PDB entry 6Q2S | electron microscopy, 3.80 A resolution | chains A and B of the 6 polymer chains in the assembly

[Chain A (and B)]
Molecule: Ubiquitin-like protein SMT3, Artemin
Organism: Saccharomyces cerevisiae
Notes: chain B of this document is another copy of the same molecule, construct and numbering; everything in this record applies to it too
Reference sequence: chimeric construct of Q12306, Q5T4W7: residues 9-106 from Q12306 (SMT3_YEAST) positions 1-98 (UniProt number = residue number - 8); residues 108-220 from Q5T4W7 positions 108-220 (same numbers)
Amino-acid sequence (235 residues; row label = number of the first residue in the row; numbers below 1 keep their minus sign (Met-14 is residue -14)):
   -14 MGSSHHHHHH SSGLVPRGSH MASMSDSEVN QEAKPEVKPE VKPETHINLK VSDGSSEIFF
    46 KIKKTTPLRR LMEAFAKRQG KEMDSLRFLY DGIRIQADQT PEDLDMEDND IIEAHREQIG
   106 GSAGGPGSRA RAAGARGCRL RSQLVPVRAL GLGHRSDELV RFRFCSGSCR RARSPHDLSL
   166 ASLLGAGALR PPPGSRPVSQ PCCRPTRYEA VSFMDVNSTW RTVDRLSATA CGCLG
Not modelled in the structure: -14 to 121, 220
Construct notes: initiating methionine (-14); expression tag (-13 to 8); linker (107)
Cystine bridges: Cys123-Cys188, Cys150-Cys216, Cys154-Cys218
Curated features (UniProtKB/Swiss-Prot):
  - modified residue: Ser10 (N-acetylserine), Ser12 (Phosphoserine)
  - cross-link: Gly106 (Glycyl lysine isopeptide (Gly-Lys) (interchain with K-? in acceptor proteins))
  - glycosylation: Asn202 (N-linked (GlcNAc...) asparagine)

[How chain A and chain B interact]
Disulfides between the chains: Cys187(A)-Cys187(B)
Contacting residue pairs - 54 pairs, chain A then chain B:
  Gln128(A) - Leu174(B)
  Gln128(A) - Arg175(B)
  Val130(A) - Leu168(B)  hydrophobic
  Val130(A) - Leu174(B)  hydrophobic
  Ala134(A) - Ser167(B)
  Ala134(A) - Leu168(B)
  Leu135(A) - Ser167(B)  hydrogen bond (backbone-side chain)
  Leu135(A) - Leu168(B)  hydrophobic
  Gly136(A) - Ser167(B)
  Phe147(A) - His161(B)
  Phe147(A) - Leu168(B)  hydrophobic
  Phe149(A) - Pro177(B)  hydrophobic
  Cys150(A) - Pro182(B)
  Ser151(A) - Pro177(B)
  Gly152(A) - Ser180(B)
  Ser159(A) - Tyr193(B)
  Pro160(A) - Asp209(B)
  Pro160(A) - Arg210(B)
  His161(A) - Phe147(B)
  His161(A) - Arg148(B)
  His161(A) - Arg210(B)
  His161(A) - Leu211(B)
  Asp162(A) - Arg189(B)  salt bridge
  Ser164(A) - Leu211(B)
  Ser167(A) - Ala134(B)
  Ser167(A) - Leu135(B)  hydrogen bond (side chain-backbone)
  Ser167(A) - Gly136(B)
  Leu168(A) - Val130(B)  hydrophobic
  Leu168(A) - Ala134(B)
  Leu168(A) - Leu135(B)  hydrophobic
  Leu168(A) - Phe147(B)  hydrophobic
  Leu174(A) - Gln128(B)
  Leu174(A) - Val130(B)  hydrophobic
  Arg175(A) - Gln128(B)
  Pro177(A) - Arg126(B)
  Pro177(A) - Phe149(B)  hydrophobic
  Pro177(A) - Ser151(B)
  Pro178(A) - Arg126(B)
  Ser180(A) - Gly152(B)  hydrogen bond (side chain-backbone)
  Pro182(A) - Cys150(B)
  Val183(A) - Arg189(B)  hydrogen bond (backbone-side chain)
  Ser184(A) - Arg189(B)  hydrogen bond (backbone-side chain)
  Cys187(A) - Cys187(B)  disulfide
  Cys187(A) - Leu219(B)
  Arg189(A) - Asp162(B)  salt bridge
  Arg189(A) - Val183(B)  hydrogen bond (side chain-backbone)
  Arg189(A) - Ser184(B)  hydrogen bond (side chain-backbone)
  Tyr193(A) - Ser159(B)
  Asp209(A) - Pro160(B)
  Arg210(A) - Pro160(B)
  Arg210(A) - His161(B)
  Leu211(A) - His161(B)
  Leu211(A) - Ser164(B)
  Leu219(A) - Cys187(B)
Interface residues without a listed pair, chain A (40 interface residues in all): Arg126, Leu137, Arg148, Leu163, Ala173, Gln185, Pro186, Ser212
Interface residues without a listed pair, chain B (41 interface residues in all): Leu137, Leu163, Ala173, Pro178, Gln185, Pro186, Pro190, Ser212

[In short]
40 residues of chain A and 41 residues of chain B are in contact; the contacts include 1 disulfide bond, 7
hydrogen bonds and 2 salt bridges. Polar pairs include Asp162(A)-Arg189(B), Leu135(A)-Ser167(B) and
Ser180(A)-Gly152(B).
Chain A and chain B are both Ubiquitin-like protein SMT3, Artemin (Saccharomyces cerevisiae); the structure,
Cryo-EM structure of RET/GFRa3/ARTN extracellular complex. The 3D refinement was applied with C2 symmetry, was
determined by electron microscopy, deposited together with 6Q2J, 6Q2N, 6Q2O and 6Q2R.
